4QZ3 - chains A and B of the 28 polymer chains in the assembly; structure by X-ray diffraction, 2.80 A resolution.

Chain A:
Molecule: Proteasome subunit alpha type-2
Source organism: Saccharomyces cerevisiae
Notes: EC 3.4.25.1; engineered mutation(s): A49V
UniProt: P23639 (PSA2_YEAST); residues 1-250 here = UniProt positions 1-250
Chain sequence (250 residues; each row starts with the number of its first residue):
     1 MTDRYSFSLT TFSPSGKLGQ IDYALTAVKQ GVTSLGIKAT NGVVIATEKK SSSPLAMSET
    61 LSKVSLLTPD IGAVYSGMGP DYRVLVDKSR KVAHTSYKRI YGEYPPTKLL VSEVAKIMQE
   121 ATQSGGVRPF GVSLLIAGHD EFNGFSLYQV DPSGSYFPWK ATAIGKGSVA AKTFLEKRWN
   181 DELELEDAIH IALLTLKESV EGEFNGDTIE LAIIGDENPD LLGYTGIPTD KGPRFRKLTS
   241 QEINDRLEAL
Swiss-Prot annotation at these positions:
  - cross-link: Lys108 (Glycyl lysine isopeptide (Lys-Gly) (interchain with G-Cter in ubiquitin))

Chain B:
Molecule: Proteasome subunit alpha type-3
Source organism: Saccharomyces cerevisiae
Notes: EC 3.4.25.1
UniProt: P23638 (PSA3_YEAST); residues 0-257 here correspond to UniProt positions 1-258 (UniProt number = residue number + 1)
Chain sequence (258 residues; row label = number of the first residue in the row; numbering starts at 0):
     0 MGSRRYDSRT TIFSPEGRLY QVEYALESIS HAGTAIGIMA SDGIVLAAER KVTSTLLEQD
    60 TSTEKLYKLN DKIAVAVAGL TADAEILINT ARIHAQNYLK TYNEDIPVEI LVRRLSDIKQ
   120 GYTQHGGLRP FGVSFIYAGY DDRYGYQLYT SNPSGNYTGW KAISVGANTS AAQTLLQMDY
   180 KDDMKVDDAI ELALKTLSKT TDSSALTYDR LEFATIRKGA NDGEVYQKIF KPQEIKDILV
   240 KTGITKKDED EEADEDMK
Not modelled in the structure: 0, 245-257
Swiss-Prot annotation at these positions:
  - cross-link (Glycyl lysine isopeptide (Lys-Gly)): Lys99 (interchain with G-Cter in ubiquitin), Lys198 (interchain with G-Cter in ubiquitin), Lys230 (interchain with G-Cter in ubiquitin)

Chain A / chain B interface:
Pairs across the interface (61):
  Arg4(A) with Ser2(B), hydrogen bond (backbone-side chain)
  Tyr5(A) with Ser2(B); Tyr5(B)
  Ser6(A) with Gly125(B); Leu127(B)
  Phe7(A) with Ser2(B); Tyr5(B); Asp6(B); Gly126(B)
  Ser8(A) with Gly126(B), hydrogen bond (backbone-backbone); Leu127(B); Arg128(B), hydrogen bond (side chain-backbone)
  Thr10(A) with Arg128(B)
  Thr11(A) with Ser7(B); Thr9(B); Gln20(B)
  Phe12(A) with Gln20(B); Tyr23(B); Arg128(B); Pro129(B); Gly131(B)
  Ser13(A) with Tyr23(B)
  Pro14(A) with Tyr23(B), hydrophobic; Glu26(B)
  Ser15(A) with Glu26(B); His30(B)
  Gly16(A) with Tyr23(B); Ser27(B), hydrogen bond (backbone-side chain)
  Leu18(A) with Leu79(B), hydrophobic; Arg128(B)
  Lys38(A) with Glu57(B), salt bridge
  Ser112(A) with Glu84(B)
  Lys116(A) with Ile85(B)
  Gln119(A) with Ala81(B); Asp82(B), hydrogen bond; Ile85(B); Arg128(B)
  Thr122(A) with Arg128(B), hydrogen bond (backbone-side chain)
  Gln123(A) with Tyr121(B); Leu127(B); Arg128(B), hydrogen bond (side chain-backbone); Phe130(B)
  Gly125(A) with Leu127(B)
  Ser153(A) with Ala81(B)
  Gly154(A) with Ala81(B)
  Ser155(A) with Ala81(B)
  Tyr156(A) with Glu84(B), hydrogen bond
  Pro158(A) with Leu56(B); Glu57(B), hydrogen bond (backbone-backbone); Thr60(B); Ser61(B)
  Trp159(A) with Ser53(B); Leu55(B); Leu56(B)
  Lys160(A) with Leu55(B), hydrogen bond (backbone-backbone); Leu56(B); Glu57(B)
  Ala161(A) with Leu55(B)
  Leu175(A) with Leu55(B)
  Glu176(A) with Thr54(B); Leu55(B)
Other interface residues (no listed pair), chain A (35 interface residues in all): Ser124, Tyr148, Phe157, Lys172, Trp179
Other interface residues (no listed pair), chain B (32 interface residues in all): Ala24, Thr80

In short:
35 residues of chain A and 32 residues of chain B are in contact, with 10 hydrogen bonds and 1 salt bridge.
Polar pairs include Lys38(A)-Glu57(B), Arg4(A)-Ser2(B) and Ser8(A)-Arg128(B).
Here chain A is Proteasome subunit alpha type-2 and chain B is Proteasome subunit alpha type-3, both from
Saccharomyces cerevisiae. Entry 4QZ3 (yCP beta5-A49V mutant in complex with the epoxyketone inhibitor ONX
0914) was determined by X-ray diffraction (same publication as 4QUX, 4QUY, 4QV0, 4QV1, 4QV3, 4QV4 and 42
further entries).
